PDB entry 7ESI | X-ray diffraction, 1.80 A resolution | chains A and C of the 3 polymer chains in the assembly

[Chain A]
Name: Collagenase unit (CU)
Organism: Vibrio harveyi VHJR7
Chain sequence (613 residues; row label = number of the first residue in the row):
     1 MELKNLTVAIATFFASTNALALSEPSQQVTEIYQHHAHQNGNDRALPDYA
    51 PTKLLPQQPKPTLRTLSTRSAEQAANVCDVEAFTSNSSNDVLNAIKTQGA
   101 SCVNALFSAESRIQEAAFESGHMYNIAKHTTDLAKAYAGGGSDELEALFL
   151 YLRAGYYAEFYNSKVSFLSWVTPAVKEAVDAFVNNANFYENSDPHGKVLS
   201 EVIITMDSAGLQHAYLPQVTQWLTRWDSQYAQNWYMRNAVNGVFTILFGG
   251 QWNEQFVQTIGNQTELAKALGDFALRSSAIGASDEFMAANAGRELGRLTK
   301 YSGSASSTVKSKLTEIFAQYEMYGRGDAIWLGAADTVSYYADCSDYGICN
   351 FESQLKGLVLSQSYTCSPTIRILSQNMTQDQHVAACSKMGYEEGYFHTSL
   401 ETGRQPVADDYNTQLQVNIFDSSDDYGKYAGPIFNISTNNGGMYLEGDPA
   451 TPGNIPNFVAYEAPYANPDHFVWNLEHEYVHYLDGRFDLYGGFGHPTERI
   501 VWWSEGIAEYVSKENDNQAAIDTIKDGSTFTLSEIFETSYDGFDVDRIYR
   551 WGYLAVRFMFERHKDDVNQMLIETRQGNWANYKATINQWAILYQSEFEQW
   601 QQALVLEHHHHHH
Unresolved in the structure: 1-77, 610-613
Cystine bridges: Cys78-Cys102, Cys343-Cys349, Cys366-Cys386
Ion coordination: Ca2+: Glu446, Gly485, Leu489, Gly491; Zn2+: His477, His481, Glu505 (shared with 1 residue of chain B)
Reported in the primary citation:
  - Zn2+ coordination: His477, His481, Glu505
  - Ca2+ coordination: Glu446, Gly485, Leu489, Gly491
  - catalytic residues: Glu478 (by similarity / conservation)
  - catalytic residues: His477, His481, Glu505
  - mutagenesis - E478A: abolished catalytic activity on type I collagen fibers
  - mutagenesis - H477A, H481A, E505A: abolished catalytic activity on these three substrates
  - binding site for Peptide P1: Gly441 to Gly442
  - catalytic residues: Gly441, Gly442 (citing earlier work)
  - mutagenesis - G441A, G442A: decreased catalytic activity on collagen fibers
  - mutagenesis - G441V, G442V: abolished catalytic activity on the three substrates
  - mutagenesis - F107A, R153A, Y157A: decreased binding to collagen fiber
  - mutagenesis - F107A, R153A, Y157A: decreased catalytic activity on [(POG)10]3
  - mutagenesis - F107A/R153A/Y157A: abolished catalytic activity on [(POG)10]3
  - mutagenesis - F107A, F107A/R153A/Y157A, R153A, Y157A: unchanged catalytic activity on Pz peptide

[Chain C]
Name: Peptide P2
Organism: Vibrio harveyi VHJR7
Chain sequence (12 residues; row label = number of the first residue in the row):
     1 DYAPTKLLPQQP

[How chain A and chain C interact]
Residue-residue contacts (31; chain A residue first):
  Asn104(A) - Leu7(C)
  Phe107(A) - Thr5(C)
  Phe107(A) - Lys6(C)
  Phe107(A) - Leu7(C)  hydrophobic
  Ser108(A) - Lys6(C)  hydrogen bond
  Arg153(A) - Thr5(C)  hydrogen bond (side chain-backbone)
  Arg153(A) - Lys6(C)  hydrogen bond (side chain-backbone)
  Tyr157(A) - Pro4(C)
  Tyr157(A) - Thr5(C)
  Tyr157(A) - Lys6(C)
  Phe160(A) - Tyr2(C)
  Phe160(A) - Pro4(C)
  Tyr161(A) - Ala3(C)
  Tyr161(A) - Pro4(C)  hydrophobic
  Lys197(A) - Gln10(C)  hydrogen bond
  Ser200(A) - Leu8(C)
  Glu201(A) - Leu8(C)
  Ile204(A) - Thr5(C)
  Asp207(A) - Tyr2(C)  hydrogen bond
  Trp234(A) - Pro9(C)  hydrogen bond (side chain-backbone)
  Trp234(A) - Gln10(C)
  Trp234(A) - Gln11(C)
  Trp234(A) - Pro12(C)
  Tyr235(A) - Gln10(C)  hydrogen bond
  Tyr235(A) - Gln11(C)  hydrogen bond (side chain-backbone)
  Asn238(A) - Leu8(C)
  Asn238(A) - Pro9(C)  hydrogen bond (side chain-backbone)
  Thr245(A) - Thr5(C)
  Gly249(A) - Tyr2(C)
  Trp252(A) - Asp1(C)
  Trp252(A) - Tyr2(C)
Interface residues without a listed pair, chain A (23 interface residues in all): Tyr156, Asp193, Ser208, Gln212, Phe248

[Summary]
The interface between chain A and chain C involves 23 residues on one side and 12 on the other, with 9
hydrogen bonds. Polar contacts include Ser108(A)-Lys6(C), Arg153(A)-Thr5(C) and Arg153(A)-Lys6(C). The paper
reports catalytic residues Glu478(A), His477(A) and His481(A) among others; H477A, H481A and E505A of chain A
abolish catalytic activity on these three substrates; 12 substitutions were tested in all.
Here chain A is Collagenase unit (CU) and chain C is Peptide P2, both from Vibrio harveyi VHJR7. Entry 7ESI
(Crystal structure of the collagenase unit of a Vibrio collagenase from Vibrio harveyi VHJR7 at 1. ...) was
determined by X-ray diffraction.
